PDB entry 4IC6 | X-ray diffraction, 2.00 A resolution | chains B and C of the 3 polymer chains in the assembly

== Chain B (and C) ==
Protein: Protease Do-like 8, chloroplastic
From: Arabidopsis thaliana
Notes: EC 3.4.21.-; chain C of this document is another copy of the same molecule, construct and numbering; everything in this record applies to it too
Reference sequence: Q9LU10 (DEGP8_ARATH); numbering as in UniProt (aligned over 91-448)
Chain sequence (368 residues; row label = number of the first residue in the row):
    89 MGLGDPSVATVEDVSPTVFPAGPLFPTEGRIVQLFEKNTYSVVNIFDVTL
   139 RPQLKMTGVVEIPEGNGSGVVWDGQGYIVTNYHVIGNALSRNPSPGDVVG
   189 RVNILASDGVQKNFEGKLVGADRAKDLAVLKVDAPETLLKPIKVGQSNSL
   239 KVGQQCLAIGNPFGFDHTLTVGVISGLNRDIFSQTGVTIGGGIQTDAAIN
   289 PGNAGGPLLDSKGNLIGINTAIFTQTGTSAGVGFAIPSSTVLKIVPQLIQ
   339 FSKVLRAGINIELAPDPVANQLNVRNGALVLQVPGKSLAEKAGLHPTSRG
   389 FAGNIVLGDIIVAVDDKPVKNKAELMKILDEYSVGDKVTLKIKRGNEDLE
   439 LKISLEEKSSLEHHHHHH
Unresolved in the structure: 89-103, 144-152, 447-449, 455-456 (chain C: 89-109, 142-152, 456)
Sequence notes: expression tag (89-90, 449-456); engineered mutation A292 (Ser in Q9LU10)
Curated features (UniProtKB/Swiss-Prot):
  - active site (Charge relay system): H171, D214
From the paper describing this entry:
  - catalytic residues: H171, D214
  - self-association interface (contacts with another copy of this molecule); pairs are residue here / residue on that copy: F107-V232, E116-S299, Q243-E116 (hydrogen bond), D254-R267, L257-S263, V259-D284, A318-N288 (hydrogen bond), F389-R179 (hydrogen bond), F123, V240, F251, F253, L257, P355

== Chain B / chain C interface ==
Pairs across the interface (61; chain B residue first):
  T105(B) with V232(C)
  V106(B) with V232(C); G233(C); Q234(C); L330(C), hydrophobic
  F107(B) with K231(C); V232(C), hydrogen bond (backbone-backbone); G233(C); Q234(C), hydrogen bond (backbone-backbone); N302(C)
  A109(B) with S237(C)
  P111(B) with K300(C)
  F113(B) with R118(C); S299(C); K300(C)
  E116(B) with G241(C); Q242(C); Q243(C), hydrogen bond (side chain-backbone); S299(C), hydrogen bond
  I119(B) with G241(C)
  V120(B) with V240(C); G241(C); Q242(C)
  F123(B) with V240(C), hydrophobic
  F134(B) with N358(C); Q359(C)
  R139(B) with R387(C)
  P140(B) with Q359(C); L360(C), hydrophobic
  Q141(B) with V356(C)
  L142(B) with L369(C)
  K143(B) with L369(C); Q370(C)
  N154(B) with Q359(C)
  N191(B) with R363(C), hydrogen bond
  Q199(B) with R363(C)
  N201(B) with N361(C), hydrogen bond
  P250(B) with R267(C)
  F251(B) with R267(C); P355(C), hydrophobic; N358(C)
  G252(B) with N358(C); R363(C), hydrogen bond (backbone-side chain)
  F253(B) with R267(C); D354(C); P355(C); N358(C)
  D254(B) with L265(C); R267(C), salt bridge
  T256(B) with S263(C); R267(C)
  L257(B) with V240(C), hydrophobic; G241(C); S263(C), hydrogen bond (backbone-side chain)
  T258(B) with D284(C)
  V259(B) with D284(C), hydrogen bond (backbone-side chain)
  A286(B) with A318(C); G319(C)
  N288(B) with A318(C), hydrogen bond (side chain-backbone); V320(C)
  S317(B) with S317(C)
Interface residues without a listed pair, chain B (37 interface residues in all): P104, L112, P114, R189, H255
Interface residues without a listed pair, chain C (38 interface residues in all): W160, K239, V261, I262, Q282

== Overview ==
Chain B and chain C form an interface of 37 and 38 residues respectively; the contacts include 10 hydrogen
bonds and 1 salt bridge. Among the polar pairs are D254(B)-R267(C), E116(B)-Q243(C) and E116(B)-S299(C). From
the paper: catalytic residues H171(B) and D214(B); a self-association interface involving F107(B), E116(B) and
F123(B) among others.
Chain B and chain C are both Protease Do-like 8, chloroplastic (Arabidopsis thaliana); the structure, Crystal
structure of Deg8, was determined by X-ray diffraction together with 4IC5 from the same study.
